5UWI - chains B and C of the 4 polymer chains in the assembly; structure by X-ray diffraction, 2.14 A resolution.

# Chain B
Protein: Ran-specific GTPase-activating protein 1
Source organism: Saccharomyces cerevisiae
UniProtKB: P41920 (YRB1_YEAST); residues 62-201 here = UniProt positions 62-201
Amino-acid sequence (143 residues; each row starts with the number of its first residue):
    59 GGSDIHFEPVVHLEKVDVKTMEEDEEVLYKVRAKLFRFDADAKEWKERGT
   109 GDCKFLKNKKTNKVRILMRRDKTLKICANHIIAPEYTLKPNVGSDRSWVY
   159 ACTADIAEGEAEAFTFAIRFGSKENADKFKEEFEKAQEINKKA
Disordered / not traced: 59-63, 70-77, 201
Sequence notes: expression tag (59-61)

# Chain C
Protein: Exportin-1
Source organism: Saccharomyces cerevisiae
UniProtKB: P30822 (XPO1_YEAST); numbering as in UniProt; present here: 1-376, 414-1058
Amino-acid sequence (1024 residues; numbered -2 to 1058; 37 numbers in that range are skipped by the numbering (no residue carries them; nothing is unmodelled there); the number before each row is that of its first residue; numbers below 1 keep their minus sign (Gly-2 is residue -2)):
    -2 GGSMEGILDFSNDLDIALLDQVVSTFYQGSGVQQKQAQEILTKFQDNPDA
    48 WQKADQILQFSTNPQSKFIALSILDKLITRKWKLLPNDHRIGIRNFVVGM
    98 IISMCQDDEVFKTQKNLINKSDLTLVQILKQEWPQNWPEFIPELIGSSSS
   148 SVNVCENNMIVLKLLSEEVFDFSAEQMTQAKALHLKNSMSKEFEQIFKLC
   198 FQVLEQGSSSSLIVATLESLLRYLHWIPYRYIYETNILELLSTKFMTSPD
   248 TRAITLKCLTEVSNLKIPQDNDLIKRQTVLFFQNTLQQIATSVMPVTADL
   298 KATYANANGNDQSFLQDLAMFLTTYLARNRALLESDESLRELLLNAHQYL
   348 IQLSKIEERELFKTTLDYWHNLVADLFYE
   414 PLKKHIYEEICSQLRLVIIENMVRPEEDLVVENDEGEIVREFVKESDTIQ
   464 LYKSEREVLVYLTHLNVIDTEEIMISKLARQIDGSEWSWHNINTLSWAIG
   514 SISGTMSEDTEKRFVVTVIKDLLGLCEQKRGKDNKAVVASDIMYVVGQYP
   564 RFLKAHWNFLRTVILKLFEFMHETHEGVQDMACDTFIKIVQKCKYHFVIQ
   614 QPRESEPFIQTIIRDIQKTTADLQPQQVHTFYKACGIIISEERSVAERNR
   664 LLSDLMQLPNMAWDTIVEQSTANPTLLLDSETVKIIANIIKTNVAVCTSM
   714 GADFYPQLGHIYYNMLQLYRAVSSMISAQVAAEGLIATKTPKVRGLRTIK
   764 KEILKLVETYISKARNLDDVVKVLVEPLLNAVLEDYMNNVPDARDAEVLN
   814 CMTTVVEKVGHMIPQGVILILQSVFECTLDMINKDFTEYPEHRVEFYKLL
   864 KVINEKSFAAFLELPPAAFKLFVDAICWAFKHNNRDVEVNGLQIALDLVK
   914 NIERMGNVPFANEFHKNYFFIFVSETFFVLTDSDHKSGFSKQALLLMKLI
   964 SLVYDNKISVPLYQEAEVPQGTSNQVYLSQYLANMLSNAFPHLTSEQIAS
  1014 FLSALTKQCKDLVVFKGTLRDFLVQIKEVGGDPTDYLFAEDKENA
Disordered / not traced: -2, 440-456, 1054-1058
Sequence notes: expression tag (-2 to 0); conflict Asp441 (Val in P30822), Gly537 (Asp in P30822), Cys539 (Thr in P30822), Glu540 (Val in P30822), Gln541 (Lys in P30822), Cys1022 (Tyr in P30822)

# Chain B / chain C interface
Residue-residue contacts (7):
  Val150(B) with Ile749(C), hydrophobic; Thr753(C); Pro754(C)
  Gly151(B) with Lys752(C); Arg757(C), hydrogen bond (backbone-side chain)
  Ser152(B) with Pro754(C)
  Asp153(B) with Pro754(C)

# Summary
4 residues of chain B face 5 of chain C across their interface; the contacts include 1 hydrogen bond. The
hydrogen-bonded pair is Gly151(B)-Arg757(C).
Here chain B is Ran-specific GTPase-activating protein 1 and chain C is Exportin-1, both from Saccharomyces
cerevisiae. Entry 5UWI (Crystal Structure of HDAC5 NES Peptide in complex with CRM1-Ran-RanBP1) was determined
by X-ray diffraction together with 5UWH, 5UWJ, 5UWO, 5UWP, 5UWQ, 5UWR and 4 further entries from the same
study.
